PDB entry 4INI | X-ray diffraction, 1.65 A resolution | chains A and B

== Chain A (and B) ==
Name: Histidine triad nucleotide-binding protein 2, mitochondrial
Organism: Homo sapiens
Notes: EC 3.-.-.-; chain B of this document is another copy of the same molecule, construct and numbering; everything in this record applies to it too
Reference sequence: Q9BX68 (HINT2_HUMAN); residue numbers follow UniProt; this construct covers 37-163
Chain sequence (130 residues; numbered 34 to 163; the number before each row is that of its first residue):
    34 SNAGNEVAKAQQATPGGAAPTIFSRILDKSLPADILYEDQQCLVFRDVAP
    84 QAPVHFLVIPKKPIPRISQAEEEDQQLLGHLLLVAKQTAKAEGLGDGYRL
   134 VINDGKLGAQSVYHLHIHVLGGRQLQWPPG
Unresolved in the structure: 34-61 (chain B: 34-51)
Construct notes: expression tag (34-36)
UniProt features mapped onto this chain:
  - motif: His147 to His151 (Histidine triad motif)
  - active site: His149 (Tele-AMP-histidine intermediate)
  - binding site (AMP): Ser63, Asp80, Asn136, Ala142 to Val145, His149 to His151
  - modified residue (N6-acetyllysine): Lys119, Lys139
  - mutagenesis: His149 (H149A: Loss of adenosine phosphoramidase activity)
Ligand contacts: adenosine monophosphate (AMP): Ser63, Phe78, Arg79, Asp80, Val81, Ala82, His88, Leu90, Asn136, Ala142, Gln143, Ser144, Val145, His149, His151

== Interface between chain A and chain B ==
Contacting residue pairs (102):
  Gln84(A) with Trp160(B); Pro161(B)
  Ile100(A) with Lys119(B); Tyr131(B); Leu133(B), hydrophobic
  Ser101(A) with Lys119(B); Tyr131(B)
  Ala103(A) with Lys119(B), hydrogen bond (backbone-side chain)
  Glu104(A) with Leu116(B)
  Glu105(A) with Leu116(B)
  Gln108(A) with Gln109(B), hydrogen bond (side chain-backbone); Gly112(B); His113(B); Leu116(B)
  Gln109(A) with Gln108(B), hydrogen bond; Gln109(B), hydrogen bond
  Leu111(A) with Leu115(B), hydrophobic; Leu116(B), hydrophobic
  Gly112(A) with Gln108(B); Leu111(B); Gly112(B)
  His113(A) with Gln108(B)
  Leu115(A) with Leu111(B), hydrophobic; Leu115(B), hydrophobic
  Leu116(A) with Glu104(B); Glu105(B); Gln108(B); Leu111(B), hydrophobic
  Lys119(A) with Ile100(B); Ala103(B), hydrogen bond (side chain-backbone)
  Gln120(A) with Glu105(B), hydrogen bond
  Asp129(A) with Lys139(B); Leu140(B), hydrogen bond (backbone-backbone)
  Gly130(A) with Asp137(B); Leu140(B); Gly141(B)
  Tyr131(A) with Ile100(B); Ser101(B); Asn136(B); Asp137(B), hydrogen bond (backbone-backbone); Gly141(B)
  Arg132(A) with Val134(B); Ile135(B); Asn136(B), hydrogen bond; Gly141(B), hydrogen bond (side chain-backbone); Ala142(B); Pro162(B), hydrogen bond (side chain-backbone); Gly163(B)
  Leu133(A) with Leu133(B); Val134(B); Ile135(B), hydrogen bond (backbone-backbone)
  Val134(A) with Arg132(B); Leu133(B); Pro162(B), hydrophobic
  Ile135(A) with Leu115(B), hydrophobic; Arg132(B); Leu133(B), hydrogen bond (backbone-backbone)
  Asn136(A) with Tyr131(B); Arg132(B), hydrogen bond; Trp160(B)
  Asp137(A) with Gly130(B); Tyr131(B), hydrogen bond (backbone-backbone)
  Lys139(A) with Asp129(B), salt bridge; Gln157(B), hydrogen bond (backbone-side chain)
  Leu140(A) with Asp129(B), hydrogen bond (backbone-backbone); Gly130(B); Arg156(B); Gln157(B), hydrogen bond (backbone-side chain); Leu158(B), hydrogen bond (backbone-backbone)
  Gly141(A) with Gly130(B); Tyr131(B); Arg132(B), hydrogen bond (backbone-side chain)
  Ala142(A) with Arg132(B); Gln157(B); Leu158(B)
  His151(A) with Trp160(B)
  Arg156(A) with Leu140(B); Gly163(B), hydrogen bond (side chain-backbone)
  Gln157(A) with Lys139(B), hydrogen bond (side chain-backbone); Leu140(B), hydrogen bond (side chain-backbone); Ala142(B)
  Leu158(A) with Leu140(B), hydrogen bond (backbone-backbone); Ala142(B); Gly163(B)
  Gln159(A) with Gly163(B), hydrogen bond (backbone-backbone)
  Trp160(A) with Gln84(B); His88(B); Asn136(B); His151(B)
  Pro161(A) with Gln84(B); Gly163(B)
  Pro162(A) with Arg132(B), hydrogen bond (backbone-side chain); Val134(B), hydrophobic; Pro162(B); Gly163(B)
  Gly163(A) with Arg132(B); Arg156(B), hydrogen bond (backbone-side chain); Leu158(B); Gln159(B), hydrogen bond (backbone-backbone); Pro161(B); Pro162(B); Gly163(B)
Interface residues without a listed pair, chain A (42 interface residues in all): His88, Arg99, Gly128, Gly138, Leu153
Interface residues without a listed pair, chain B (41 interface residues in all): Arg99, Gly128, Gly138, Leu153

== Summary ==
42 residues of chain A face 41 of chain B across their interface, with 28 hydrogen bonds and 1 salt bridge.
Among the polar pairs are Lys139(A)-Asp129(B), Ala103(A)-Lys119(B) and Gln108(A)-Gln109(B). Bound to chain A:
adenosine monophosphate.
Chain A and chain B are both Histidine triad nucleotide-binding protein 2, mitochondrial (Homo sapiens); the
structure, Human Histidine Triad Nucleotide Binding Protein 2 with Bound AMP, was determined by X-ray
diffraction, deposited together with 4INC.
